PDB entry 7KGR | X-ray diffraction, 1.55 A resolution | chains A and B of the 3 polymer chains in the assembly

[Chain A]
Name: MHC class I antigen
Source organism: Homo sapiens
UniProtKB: Q861F7 (Q861F7_HUMAN); residue numbers follow UniProt; this construct covers 1-278
Amino-acid sequence (278 residues; numbered 1 to 278; the number before each row is that of its first residue):
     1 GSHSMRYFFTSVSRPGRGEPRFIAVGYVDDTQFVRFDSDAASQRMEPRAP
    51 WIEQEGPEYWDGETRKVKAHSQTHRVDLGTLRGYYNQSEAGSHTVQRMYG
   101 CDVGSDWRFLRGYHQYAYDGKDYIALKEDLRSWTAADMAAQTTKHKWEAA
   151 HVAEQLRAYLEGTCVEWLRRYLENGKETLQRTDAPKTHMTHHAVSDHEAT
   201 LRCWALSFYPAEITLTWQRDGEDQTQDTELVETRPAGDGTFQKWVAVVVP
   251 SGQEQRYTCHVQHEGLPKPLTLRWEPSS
Unresolved in the structure: 275-278
Construct notes: conflict Val245 (Ala in Q861F7)
Disulfide bonds: Cys101-Cys164, Cys203-Cys259

[Chain B]
Name: Beta-2-microglobulin
Source organism: Homo sapiens
UniProtKB: P61769 (B2MG_HUMAN); residues 1-99 here correspond to UniProt positions 21-119 (UniProt number = residue number + 20)
Amino-acid sequence (99 residues; row label = number of the first residue in the row):
     1 IQRTPKIQVYSRHPAENGKSNFLNCYVSGFHPSDIEVDLLKNGERIEKVE
    51 HSDLSFSKDWSFYLLYYTEFTPTEKDEYACRVNHVTLSQPKIVKWDRDM
Unresolved in the structure: 1
Swiss-Prot annotation at these positions:
  - modified residue: Gln2 (Pyrrolidone carboxylic acid)
  - glycosylation: Ile1 (N-linked (Glc) (glycation) isoleucine), Lys19 (N-linked (Glc) (glycation) lysine), Lys41 (N-linked (Glc) (glycation) lysine), Lys48 (N-linked (Glc) (glycation) lysine), Lys58 (N-linked (Glc) (glycation) lysine), Lys91 (N-linked (Glc) (glycation) lysine), Lys94 (N-linked (Glc) (glycation) lysine)
Disulfide bonds: Cys25-Cys80

[Interface between chain A and chain B]
Contacting residue pairs - 56 pairs, chain A then chain B:
  Arg6(A) with Lys58(B)
  Phe8(A) with Ser55(B); Phe56(B)
  Phe9(A) with Phe56(B)
  Thr10(A) with Leu54(B); Phe56(B); Phe62(B)
  Val12(A) with Ser33(B)
  Ile23(A) with Leu54(B)
  Val25(A) with Asp53(B); Leu54(B); Ser55(B)
  Tyr27(A) with Ser55(B); Tyr63(B)
  Gln32(A) with Asp53(B), hydrogen bond
  Arg35(A) with Asp53(B), salt bridge
  Gln96(A) with His31(B), hydrogen bond; Phe56(B); Trp60(B), hydrogen bond (side chain-backbone); Phe62(B)
  Arg97(A) with Phe56(B)
  Gln115(A) with Trp60(B)
  Tyr116(A) with Trp60(B)
  Ala117(A) with Trp60(B), hydrophobic
  Asp119(A) with His31(B)
  Gly120(A) with Arg3(B), hydrogen bond (backbone-side chain); His31(B); Trp60(B)
  Asp122(A) with Trp60(B), hydrogen bond
  His192(A) with Asp98(B), salt bridge
  Arg202(A) with Asp98(B), hydrogen bond (side chain-backbone); Met99(B), hydrogen bond
  Trp204(A) with Asp98(B); Met99(B)
  Leu206(A) with Pro14(B), hydrophobic
  Val231(A) with Gln8(B)
  Glu232(A) with Lys6(B), salt bridge; Gln8(B), hydrogen bond (backbone-side chain); Tyr26(B); Ser28(B), hydrogen bond
  Arg234(A) with Gln8(B), hydrogen bond; Tyr10(B); Met99(B), hydrogen bond (side chain-backbone)
  Pro235(A) with Tyr10(B), hydrogen bond (backbone-side chain); Asn24(B); Tyr26(B); Leu65(B), hydrophobic
  Ala236(A) with Arg12(B), hydrogen bond (backbone-side chain); Asn24(B), hydrogen bond (backbone-side chain)
  Gly237(A) with Arg12(B); Leu65(B)
  Asp238(A) with Arg12(B)
  Gln242(A) with Tyr10(B); Ser11(B), hydrogen bond (side chain-backbone); Arg12(B), hydrogen bond (side chain-backbone)
  Trp244(A) with Met99(B), hydrogen bond (side chain-backbone)
Also at the interface, not in a pair above, chain A (37 interface residues in all): Arg48, Thr94, Met98, Tyr113, Lys121, Thr233
Also at the interface, not in a pair above, chain B (26 interface residues in all): His13, Asp59, Arg97

[In short]
37 residues of chain A face 26 of chain B across their interface, with 17 hydrogen bonds and 3 salt bridges.
Polar pairs include Arg35(A)-Asp53(B), His192(A)-Asp98(B) and Glu232(A)-Lys6(B).
Chain A is MHC class I antigen and chain B is Beta-2-microglobulin, both from Homo sapiens; the structure,
Crystal Structure of HLA-A*0201in complex with SARS-CoV-2 N159-167, was determined by X-ray diffraction
together with 7KGO, 7KGP, 7KGQ, 7KGS and 7KGT from the same study.
